7KIM - chains A and C of the 11 polymer chains in the assembly; structure by electron microscopy, 3.38 A resolution.

# Chain A
Name: DNA-directed RNA polymerase subunit alpha
Organism: Mycobacterium tuberculosis
Notes: EC 2.7.7.6
UniProtKB: A5U8D3 (RPOA_MYCTA); residue numbers follow UniProt; this construct covers 1-347
Chain sequence (347 residues; row label = number of the first residue in the row):
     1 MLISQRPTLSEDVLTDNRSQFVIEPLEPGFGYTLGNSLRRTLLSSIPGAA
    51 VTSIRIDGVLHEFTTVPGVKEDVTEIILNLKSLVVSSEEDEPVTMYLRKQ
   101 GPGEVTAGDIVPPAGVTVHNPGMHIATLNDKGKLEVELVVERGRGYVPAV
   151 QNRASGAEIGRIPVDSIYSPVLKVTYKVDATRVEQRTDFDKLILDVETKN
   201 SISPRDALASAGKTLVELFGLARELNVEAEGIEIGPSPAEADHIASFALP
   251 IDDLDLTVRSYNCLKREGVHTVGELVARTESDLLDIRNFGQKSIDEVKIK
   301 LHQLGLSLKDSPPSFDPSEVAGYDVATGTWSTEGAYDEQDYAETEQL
Not modelled in the structure: 1, 227-347

# Chain C
Name: DNA-directed RNA polymerase subunit beta
Organism: Mycobacterium tuberculosis
Notes: EC 2.7.7.6
UniProtKB: A5U052 (RPOB_MYCTA); residues 7-1178 here correspond to UniProt positions 6-1177 (UniProt number = residue number - 1)
Chain sequence (1172 residues; numbered 7 to 1178; the number before each row is that of its first residue):
     7 LADSRQSKTAASPSPSRPQSSSNNSVPGAPNRVSFAKLREPLEVPGLLDV
    57 QTDSFEWLIGSPRWRESAAERGDVNPVGGLEEVLYELSPIEDFSGSMSLS
   107 FSDPRFDDVKAPVDECKDKDMTYAAPLFVTAEFINNNTGEIKSQTVFMGD
   157 FPMMTEKGTFIINGTERVVVSQLVRSPGVYFDETIDKSTDKTLHSVKVIP
   207 SRGAWLEFDVDKRDTVGVRIDRKRRQPVTVLLKALGWTSEQIVERFGFSE
   257 IMRSTLEKDNTVGTDEALLDIYRKLRPGEPPTKESAQTLLENLFFKEKRY
   307 DLARVGRYKVNKKLGLHVGEPITSSTLTEEDVVATIEYLVRLHEGQTTMT
   357 VPGGVEVPVETDDIDHFGNRRLRTVGELIQNQIRVGMSRMERVVRERMTT
   407 QDVEAITPQTLINIRPVVAAIKEFFGTSQLSQFMDQNNPLSGLTHKRRLS
   457 ALGPGGLSRERAGLEVRDVHPSHYGRMCPIETPEGPNIGLIGSLSVYARV
   507 NPFGFIETPYRKVVDGVVSDEIVYLTADEEDRHVVAQANSPIDADGRFVE
   557 PRVLVRRKAGEVEYVPSSEVDYMDVSPRQMVSVATAMIPFLEHDDANRAL
   607 MGANMQRQAVPLVRSEAPLVGTGMELRAAIDAGDVVVAEESGVIEEVSAD
   657 YITVMHDNGTRRTYRMRKFARSNHGTCANQCPIVDAGDRVEAGQVIADGP
   707 CTDDGEMALGKNLLVAIMPWEGHNYEDAIILSNRLVEEDVLTSIHIEEHE
   757 IDARDTKLGAEEITRDIPNISDEVLADLDERGIVRIGAEVRDGDILVGKV
   807 TPKGETELTPEERLLRAIFGEKAREVRDTSLKVPHGESGKVIGIRVFSRE
   857 DEDELPAGVNELVRVYVAQKRKISDGDKLAGRHGNKGVIGKILPVEDMPF
   907 LADGTPVDIILNTHGVPRRMNIGQILETHLGWCAHSGWKVDAAKGVPDWA
   957 ARLPDELLEAQPNAIVSTPVFDGAQEAELQGLLSCTLPNRDGDVLVDADG
  1007 KAMLFDGRSGEPFPYPVTVGYMYIMKLHHLVDDKIHARSTGPYSMITQQP
  1057 LGGKAQFGGQRFGEMECWAMQAYGAAYTLQELLTIKSDDTVGRVKVYEAI
  1107 VKGENIPEPGIPESFKVLLKELQSLCLNVEVLSSDGAAIELREGEDEDLE
  1157 RAAANLGINLSRNESASVEDLA
Not modelled in the structure: 7-29, 1141-1178
From the paper describing this entry:
  - conformationally variable residues (domain motion): G284, E402

# Chain A / chain C interface
Contacting residue pairs (53):
  R18(A) with R996(C)
  Y32(A) with F1011(C), hydrophobic; E1017(C); P1018(C)
  N36(A) with G1013(C); R1014(C), hydrogen bond (side chain-backbone); S1015(C), hydrogen bond (side chain-backbone); G1016(C)
  R39(A) with E902(C), hydrogen bond (side chain-backbone); F906(C); G910(C)
  R40(A) with E902(C); D903(C), salt bridge; G1013(C); R1014(C)
  S44(A) with E902(C), hydrogen bond
  L60(A) with I792(C)
  H61(A) with I792(C)
  E62(A) with K876(C), salt bridge
  F63(A) with F675(C); A874(C)
  T65(A) with A655(C)
  V69(A) with S654(C); A655(C), hydrogen bond (backbone-backbone)
  K70(A) with S654(C); A655(C); V690(C), hydrogen bond (side chain-backbone); D691(C), salt bridge
  E71(A) with A655(C)
  D72(A) with F675(C); N685(C)
  T74(A) with F675(C)
  E75(A) with R620(C), salt bridge
  K81(A) with D745(C), salt bridge
  N129(A) with E652(C), hydrogen bond; V653(C), hydrogen bond (side chain-backbone)
  D130(A) with E652(C)
  K131(A) with Y657(C), hydrogen bond
  Q151(A) with E795(C); R797(C), hydrogen bond
  N152(A) with E795(C)
  R153(A) with E795(C); R797(C); D800(C), salt bridge
  I159(A) with I792(C); G793(C)
  D165(A) with K878(C), salt bridge
  K173(A) with D909(C)
  T175(A) with A908(C), hydrogen bond (side chain-backbone); D909(C); G910(C)
  Y176(A) with G1016(C), hydrogen bond (side chain-backbone)
  E197(A) with R996(C), salt bridge
Also at the interface, not in a pair above, chain A (39 interface residues in all): T33, L43, T64, L78, N79, Y146, P163, I167, V174
Also at the interface, not in a pair above, chain C (48 interface residues in all): V619, D656, K674, P688, N739, V742, E743, I750, A794, V796, K846, V847, I848, T911, D1012

# Summary
The interface between chain A and chain C involves 39 residues on one side and 48 on the other; the contacts
include 12 hydrogen bonds and 8 salt bridges. Polar pairs include R40(A)-D903(C), E62(A)-K876(C) and
K70(A)-D691(C). The paper reports conformational variability at G284(C) and E402(C).
Chain A is DNA-directed RNA polymerase subunit alpha and chain C is DNA-directed RNA polymerase subunit beta,
both from Mycobacterium tuberculosis; the structure, Mycobacterium tuberculosis WT RNAP transcription closed
promoter complex with WhiB7 transcription factor, was determined by electron microscopy, deposited together
with 7KIF and 7KIN.
